1HBH - chains A and D of the 4 polymer chains in the assembly; structure by X-ray diffraction, 2.20 A resolution.

Chain A:
Protein: Hemoglobin (deoxy) (alpha chain)
Organism: Trematomus bernacchii
UniProtKB: P80043 (HBA_PAGBE); residues 1-142 here = UniProt positions 1-142
Sequence (143 residues; row label = number of the first residue in the row; numbering starts at 0):
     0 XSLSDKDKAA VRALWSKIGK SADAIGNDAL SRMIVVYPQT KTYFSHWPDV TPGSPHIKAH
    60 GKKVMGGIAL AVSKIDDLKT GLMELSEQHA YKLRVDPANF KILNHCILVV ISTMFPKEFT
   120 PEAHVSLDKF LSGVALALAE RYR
Modified / non-standard residues: ACE (acetyl group) at position 0
Bound ions: heme Fe near His88 (its only coordinating residue here)
Small-molecule neighbours: heme (HEM): Met32, Thr39, Tyr42, Phe43, His45, Trp46, His59, Lys62, Val63, Gly66, Ile67, Leu84, Gln87, His88, Leu92, Val94, Asn98, Phe99, Leu102, Asn103, Leu137
Curated features (UniProtKB/Swiss-Prot):
  - binding site (O2): His59
  - binding site (heme b): His88
  - modified residue: Ser1 (N-acetylserine)

Chain D:
Protein: Hemoglobin (deoxy) (beta chain)
Organism: Trematomus bernacchii
UniProtKB: P80044 (HBB_PAGBE); residues 1-146 here = UniProt positions 1-146
Sequence (146 residues; each row starts with the number of its first residue):
     1 VEWTDKERSI ISDIFSHMDY DDIGPKALSR CLIVYPWTQR HFSGFGNLYN AEAIIGNANV
    61 AAHGIKVLHG LDRGVKNMDN IAATYADLST LHSEKLHVDP DNFKLLSDCI TIVLAAKMGH
   121 AFTAETQGAF QKFLAVVVSA LGKQYH
Bound ions: heme Fe near His92 (its only coordinating residue here)
Small-molecule neighbours: heme (HEM): Thr38, His41, Phe42, His63, Lys66, Val67, Gly70, Leu71, Arg73, Leu88, Leu91, His92, Leu96, Val98, Asn102, Phe103, Leu106, Leu141

Chain A / chain D interface:
Pairs across the interface - 29 pairs, chain A then chain D:
  Pro37(A) with His146(D)
  Gln38(A) with Pro100(D)
  Lys40(A) with His146(D), hydrogen bond (side chain-backbone)
  Thr41(A) with Arg40(D), hydrogen bond (backbone-side chain); His97(D); Val98(D); Asp99(D); Tyr145(D)
  Tyr42(A) with Arg40(D); Asp99(D), hydrogen bond
  Ser44(A) with His97(D)
  Leu92(A) with Arg40(D)
  Arg93(A) with Pro36(D), hydrogen bond (side chain-backbone); Trp37(D); Gln39(D); Arg40(D)
  Asp95(A) with Trp37(D), hydrogen bond; Asp99(D); Asp101(D); Asn102(D); Leu105(D)
  Pro96(A) with Trp37(D)
  Ala97(A) with Asp101(D)
  Asn98(A) with Asp99(D)
  Tyr141(A) with Pro36(D); Trp37(D), hydrophobic
  Arg142(A) with Val34(D), hydrogen bond (side chain-backbone); Tyr35(D); Pro36(D)
Interface residues without a listed pair, chain A (15 interface residues in all): Val94
Interface residues without a listed pair, chain D (16 interface residues in all): Tyr49

Summary:
Chain A and chain D form an interface of 15 and 16 residues respectively, with 6 hydrogen bonds. Among the
polar pairs are Lys40(A)-His146(D), Thr41(A)-Arg40(D) and Tyr42(A)-Asp99(D). Chain A binds heme. Bound to
chain D: heme.
Chain A is Hemoglobin (deoxy) (alpha chain) and chain D is Hemoglobin (deoxy) (beta chain), both from
Trematomus bernacchii; the structure, Structure of deoxyhaemoglobin of the antarctic fish pagothenia
bernacchii and structural basis of the root effect, was determined by X-ray diffraction.
